PDB entry 7Y5W | electron microscopy, 3.50 A resolution | chains D and J of the 10 polymer chains in the assembly

== Chain D ==
Protein: Histone H4
Organism: Homo sapiens
UniProtKB: P62805 (H4_HUMAN); residues 0-102 here correspond to UniProt positions 1-103 (UniProt number = residue number + 1)
Chain sequence (103 residues; numbered 0 to 102; the number before each row is that of its first residue; numbering starts at 0):
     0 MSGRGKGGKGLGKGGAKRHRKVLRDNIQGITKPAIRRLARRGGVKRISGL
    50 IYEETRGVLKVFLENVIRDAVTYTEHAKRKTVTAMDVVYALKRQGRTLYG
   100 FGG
Disordered / not traced: 0-23, 96-102
Swiss-Prot annotation at these positions:
  - DNA-binding region: Lys-16 to Lys-20
  - modified residue: Ser-1 (N-acetylserine), Arg-3 (Asymmetric dimethylarginine), Lys-5 (N6-(2-hydroxyisobutyryl)lysine), Lys-8 (N6-(2-hydroxyisobutyryl)lysine), Lys-12 (N6-(2-hydroxyisobutyryl)lysine), Lys-16 (N6-(2-hydroxyisobutyryl)lysine), Lys-20 (N6,N6,N6-trimethyllysine), Lys-31 (N6-(2-hydroxyisobutyryl)lysine), Lys-44 (N6-(2-hydroxyisobutyryl)lysine), Ser-47 (Phosphoserine), Tyr-51 (Phosphotyrosine), Lys-59 (N6-(2-hydroxyisobutyryl)lysine), Lys-77 (N6-(2-hydroxyisobutyryl)lysine), Lys-79 (N6-(2-hydroxyisobutyryl)lysine), Thr-80 (Phosphothreonine), Tyr-88 (Phosphotyrosine), Lys-91 (N6-(2-hydroxyisobutyryl)lysine)
  - cross-link (Glycyl lysine isopeptide (Lys-Gly)): Lys-12 (interchain with G-Cter in SUMO2), Lys-20 (interchain with G-Cter in SUMO2), Lys-31 (interchain with G-Cter in SUMO2), Lys-59 (interchain with G-Cter in SUMO2), Lys-79 (interchain with G-Cter in SUMO2), Lys-91 (interchain with G-Cter in SUMO2)

== Chain J ==
Molecule: Widom 601 DNA
Sequence (147 nucleotides; each row starts with the number of its first residue):
     1 ACAGGATGTATATATGTGACACGTGCCTGGAGACTAGGGAGTAATCCCCT
    51 TGGCGGTTAAAACGCGGGGGACAGCGCGTACGTGCGTTTAAGCGGTGCTA
   101 GAGCTGTCTACGACCAATTGAGCGGCCTCGGCACCGGGATTCTCCAG
Disordered / not traced: 1-14, 116-147

== Interface between chain D and chain J ==
Contacting residue pairs (15; chain D residue first):
  Arg-35(D) with DG53(J), salt bridge to the phosphate
  Arg-39(D) with DG52(J), phosphate contact; DG53(J), salt bridge to the phosphate
  Arg-45(D) with DT51(J), phosphate contact; DG52(J), phosphate contact
  Ile-46(D) with DT51(J), sugar contact; DG52(J), hydrogen bond to the phosphate
  Ser-47(D) with DT51(J), phosphate contact
  Gly-48(D) with DT51(J), hydrogen bond to the phosphate
  Tyr-51(D) with DG52(J), phosphate contact
  Arg-78(D) with DA71(J), phosphate contact; DC72(J), salt bridge to the phosphate
  Lys-79(D) with DG70(J), phosphate contact; DA71(J), hydrogen bond to the phosphate
  Thr-80(D) with DA71(J), sugar contact
Other interface residues (no listed pair), chain D (12 interface residues in all): Lys-44, Thr-82

== Summary ==
Chain D and chain J form an interface of 12 and 6 residues respectively; the contacts include 3 hydrogen bonds
and 3 salt bridges. Among the polar pairs are Ile-46(D)/DG52(J), Gly-48(D)/DT51(J) and Lys-79(D)/DA71(J).
UniProt lists a DNA-binding region on chain D.
Chain D is Histone H4 (Homo sapiens) and chain J is Widom 601 DNA; the structure, Cryo-EM structure of the
left-handed Di-tetrasome, was determined by electron microscopy together with 7Y5K, 7Y5L, 7Y5O, 7Y5U, 7Y5V,
7Y61 and 4 further entries from the same study.
